PDB entry 6BAY | X-ray diffraction, 3.15 A resolution | chains A and B

# Chain A (and B)
Protein: Photoreceptor-histidine kinase BphP
From: Stigmatella aurantiaca DW4/3-1
Notes: fragment: pas-gaf-phy; chain B of this document is another copy of the same molecule, construct and numbering; everything in this record applies to it too
Reference sequence: Q097N3 (Q097N3_STIAD); residue numbers follow UniProt; this construct covers 1-515
Sequence (515 residues; each row starts with the number of its first residue):
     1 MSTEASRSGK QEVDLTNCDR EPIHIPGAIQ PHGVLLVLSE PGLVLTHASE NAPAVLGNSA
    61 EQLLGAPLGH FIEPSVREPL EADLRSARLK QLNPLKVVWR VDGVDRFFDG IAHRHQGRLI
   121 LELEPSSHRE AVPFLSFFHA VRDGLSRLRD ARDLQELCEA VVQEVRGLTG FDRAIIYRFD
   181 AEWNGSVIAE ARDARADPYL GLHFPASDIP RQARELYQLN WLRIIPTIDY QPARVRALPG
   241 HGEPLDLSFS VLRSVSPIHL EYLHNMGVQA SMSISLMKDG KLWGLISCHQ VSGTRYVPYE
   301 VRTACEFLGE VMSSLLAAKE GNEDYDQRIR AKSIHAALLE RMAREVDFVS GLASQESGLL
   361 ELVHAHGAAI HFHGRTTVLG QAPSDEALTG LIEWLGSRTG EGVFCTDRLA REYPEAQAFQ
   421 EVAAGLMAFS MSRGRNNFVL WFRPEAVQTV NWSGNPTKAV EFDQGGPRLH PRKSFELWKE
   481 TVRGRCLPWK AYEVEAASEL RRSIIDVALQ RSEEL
Disordered / not traced: 1-10
Differences from the reference sequence: engineered mutation His-289 (Thr in Q097N3)
Covalent attachments: Bilirubin IX alpha (BLR) linked to Cys-18
Small-molecule neighbours: Bilirubin IX alpha (BLR; 3-[5-[(Z)-(4-ethenyl-3-methyl-5-oxidanylidene-pyrrol-2-ylidene)methyl]-2-[[5-[(Z)-(3-ethenyl-4-methyl-5-oxidanylidene-pyrrol-2-ylidene)methyl]-3-(3-hydroxy-3-oxopropyl)-4-methyl-1H-pyrrol-2-yl]methyl]-4-methyl-1H-pyrrol-3-yl]propanoic acid): Glu-21, Ile-23, Tyr-177, Val-187, Tyr-199, Phe-204, Ser-207, Asp-208, Ile-209, Pro-210, Gln-212, Ala-213, Tyr-217, Arg-223, Ile-225, Arg-253, Ser-254, Val-255, Ser-256, Ile-258, His-259, Tyr-262, Met-266, Ser-271, Met-272, Ser-273, Leu-285, Ser-287, His-289, Ala-459, Leu-469, Pro-471
What the authors report for this chain:
  - conformationally variable residues: Cys-18

# Interface between chain A and chain B
Pairs across the interface - 57 pairs, chain A then chain B:
  Arg-88(A) with Asp-150(B), salt bridge; Arg-152(B); Glu-156(B), salt bridge
  Lys-90(A) with Arg-149(B); Asp-150(B), salt bridge
  Gln-91(A) with Ser-146(B); Asp-150(B), hydrogen bond
  Pro-94(A) with Arg-142(B)
  Arg-129(A) with Phe-138(B)
  Ala-131(A) with Phe-134(B), hydrophobic
  Phe-134(A) with Phe-134(B), hydrophobic; Phe-138(B), hydrophobic; Val-141(B), hydrophobic
  Leu-135(A) with Phe-137(B), hydrophobic
  Phe-138(A) with Glu-300(B); Thr-303(B); Ala-304(B), hydrophobic; Phe-307(B), hydrophobic
  His-139(A) with Asn-93(B); Glu-300(B), salt bridge
  Val-141(A) with Phe-307(B), hydrophobic
  Arg-142(A) with Thr-303(B); Glu-306(B), salt bridge; Phe-307(B); Glu-310(B), salt bridge
  Asp-143(A) with Gln-91(B)
  Arg-149(A) with Trp-221(B); Met-277(B); Ser-313(B)
  Glu-300(A) with Phe-138(B); Arg-142(B), salt bridge
  Thr-303(A) with Arg-149(B)
  Glu-306(A) with Arg-149(B), salt bridge
  Phe-307(A) with Arg-149(B)
  Glu-310(A) with Arg-149(B), salt bridge
  Val-311(A) with Ser-314(B)
  His-373(A) with Glu-513(B), salt bridge
  Glu-401(A) with Asp-506(B)
  Met-431(A) with Leu-509(B)
  Arg-433(A) with Leu-339(B); Asp-506(B); Val-507(B); Gln-510(B), hydrogen bond
  Gly-434(A) with Gln-510(B)
  Asn-437(A) with Glu-513(B)
  Arg-502(A) with Arg-502(B), hydrogen bond (backbone-side chain)
  Ile-505(A) with Ile-505(B), hydrophobic; Leu-509(B), hydrophobic
  Asp-506(A) with Arg-502(B), salt bridge; Ile-505(B)
  Ala-508(A) with Leu-509(B)
  Leu-509(A) with Ser-432(B); Ile-505(B), hydrophobic; Leu-509(B)
  Gln-510(A) with Arg-433(B), hydrogen bond
  Ser-512(A) with Ser-512(B), hydrogen bond
  Glu-513(A) with Ser-432(B), hydrogen bond
Also at the interface, not in a pair above, chain A (42 interface residues in all): Asn-93, Glu-130, Leu-145, Ser-146, Ser-314, Ser-432, Asn-436, Arg-501
Also at the interface, not in a pair above, chain B (41 interface residues in all): Pro-94, Leu-145, Arg-147, Ala-151, Val-311, Ala-343, Asn-437, Ala-508

# Overview
Chain A and chain B form an interface of 42 and 41 residues respectively; the contacts include 6 hydrogen
bonds and 11 salt bridges. Polar contacts include Arg-88(A)/Asp-150(B), Arg-88(A)/Glu-156(B) and
Lys-90(A)/Asp-150(B). Bilirubin IX alpha is covalently linked to Cys-18(A). The paper reports conformational
variability at Cys-18(A).
Both chains are Photoreceptor-histidine kinase BphP (Stigmatella aurantiaca DW4/3-1). Entry 6BAY (Stigmatella
aurantiaca bacterial phytochrome P1, PAS-GAF-PHY T289H mutant, room temperature structure) was determined by
X-ray diffraction, deposited together with 6BAF, 6BAK, 6BAO and 6BAP.
